5BWV - chains A and B; structure by X-ray diffraction, 1.86 A resolution.

# Chain A (and B)
Name: Branched-chain-amino-acid aminotransferase, mitochondrial
Organism: Homo sapiens
Notes: EC 2.6.1.42; chain B of this document is another copy of the same molecule, construct and numbering; everything in this record applies to it too
UniProt: O15382 (BCAT2_HUMAN); residues 1-365 here correspond to UniProt positions 28-392 (UniProt number = residue number + 27)
Sequence (369 residues; row label = number of the first residue in the row; numbers below 1 keep their minus sign (Gly-3 is residue -3)):
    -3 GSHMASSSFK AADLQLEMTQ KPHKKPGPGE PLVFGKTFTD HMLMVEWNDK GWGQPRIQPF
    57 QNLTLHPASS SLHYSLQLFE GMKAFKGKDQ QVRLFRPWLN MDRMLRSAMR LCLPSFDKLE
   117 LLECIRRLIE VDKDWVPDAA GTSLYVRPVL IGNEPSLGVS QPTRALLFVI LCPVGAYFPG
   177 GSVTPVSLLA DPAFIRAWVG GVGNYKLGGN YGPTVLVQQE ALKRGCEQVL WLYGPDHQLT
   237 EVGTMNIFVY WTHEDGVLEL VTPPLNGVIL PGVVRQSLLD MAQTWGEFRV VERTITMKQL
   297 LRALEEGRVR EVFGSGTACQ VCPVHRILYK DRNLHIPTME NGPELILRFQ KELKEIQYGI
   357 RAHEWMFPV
Disordered / not traced: -3 to 2, 23-26, 174-177 (chain B: -3 to 2, 24-26, 174-176)
Covalent attachments: pyridoxal phosphate (PLP) linked to Lys202
Sequence notes: expression tag (-3 to 0)
Residues lining bound ligands:
  - 775 (2-[(4-chlorobenzyl)amino]-7-oxo-5-propyl-4,7-dihydropyrazolo[1,5-a]pyrimidine-3-carbonitrile), molecule 1: Phe30, Phe75, Tyr141, Arg143, Tyr173, Val182, Leu184, Tyr207, Gln224, Val238, Gly239, Thr240, Met241, Gly310, Gly312, Thr313, Ala314, Cys315, Cys318, Val320
  - 775, molecule 2: Tyr70, Leu153, Gly154, Val155
  - pyridoxal phosphate (PLP): Arg99, Arg192, Tyr207, Glu237, Gly239, Thr240, Met241, Asn242, Leu266, Gly268, Val269, Val270, Arg271, Gly312, Thr313
Curated features (UniProtKB/Swiss-Prot):
  - binding site (substrate): Tyr141
  - modified residue: Lys202 (N6-(pyridoxal phosphate)lysine), Lys294 (N6-acetyllysine)

# Interface between chain A and chain B
Residue-residue contacts (117; chain A residue first):
  Phe30(A) - Leu153(B)
  Gly31(A) - Ser152(B)
  Gly31(A) - Leu153(B)  hydrogen bond (backbone-backbone)
  Lys32(A) - Ser152(B)
  Phe34(A) - His62(B)
  Phe34(A) - Ala64(B)  hydrophobic
  Phe34(A) - Pro151(B)
  Phe56(A) - His62(B)
  Phe56(A) - Pro63(B)  hydrophobic
  Gln57(A) - Pro63(B)
  Asn58(A) - Thr60(B)
  Asn58(A) - Leu61(B)
  Asn58(A) - His62(B)
  Leu59(A) - Leu59(B)
  Leu59(A) - Thr60(B)
  Leu59(A) - Leu61(B)  hydrogen bond (backbone-backbone)
  Leu59(A) - Leu68(B)  hydrophobic
  Thr60(A) - Asn58(B)
  Thr60(A) - Leu59(B)
  Leu61(A) - Asn58(B)
  Leu61(A) - Leu59(B)  hydrogen bond (backbone-backbone)
  Leu61(A) - Leu61(B)  hydrophobic
  His62(A) - Phe34(B)
  His62(A) - Phe56(B)
  His62(A) - Asn58(B)
  Pro63(A) - Met38(B)  hydrophobic
  Pro63(A) - Phe56(B)  hydrophobic
  Pro63(A) - Gln57(B)
  Pro63(A) - Phe164(B)
  Pro63(A) - Ile166(B)  hydrophobic
  Ala64(A) - Phe34(B)  hydrophobic
  Ser67(A) - Leu68(B)
  Ser67(A) - Gln73(B)  hydrogen bond (backbone-side chain)
  Leu68(A) - Leu59(B)  hydrophobic
  Leu68(A) - Ser67(B)
  Leu68(A) - Leu68(B)  hydrophobic
  Leu68(A) - Gln73(B)  hydrogen bond (backbone-side chain)
  His69(A) - Gln73(B)
  His69(A) - Phe75(B)
  His69(A) - Arg143(B)  hydrogen bond
  His69(A) - Val145(B)
  His69(A) - Gly204(B)
  Tyr70(A) - Gln73(B)
  Tyr70(A) - Phe75(B)  hydrophobic
  Tyr70(A) - Arg143(B)  hydrogen bond
  Tyr70(A) - Gly204(B)
  Tyr70(A) - Tyr207(B)  hydrophobic
  Tyr70(A) - Gly208(B)  hydrogen bond (backbone-backbone)
  Ser71(A) - Ser71(B)  hydrogen bond
  Ser71(A) - Gln73(B)  hydrogen bond (backbone-side chain)
  Ser71(A) - Gly204(B)
  Ser71(A) - Gly205(B)
  Leu72(A) - Gly208(B)
  Gln73(A) - Ser67(B)  hydrogen bond (side chain-backbone)
  Gln73(A) - Leu68(B)  hydrogen bond (side chain-backbone)
  Gln73(A) - His69(B)
  Gln73(A) - Tyr70(B)
  Gln73(A) - Ser71(B)  hydrogen bond (side chain-backbone)
  Gln73(A) - Gln73(B)
  Phe75(A) - His69(B)
  Phe75(A) - Tyr70(B)  hydrophobic
  Arg106(A) - Pro209(B)  hydrogen bond (side chain-backbone)
  Arg106(A) - Leu212(B)
  Leu107(A) - Gly208(B)
  Leu107(A) - Pro209(B)
  Cys108(A) - Val211(B)  hydrophobic
  Cys108(A) - Leu212(B)  hydrophobic
  Cys108(A) - Gln215(B)
  Tyr141(A) - Leu153(B)  hydrophobic
  Arg143(A) - His69(B)  hydrogen bond
  Arg143(A) - Tyr70(B)  hydrogen bond
  Arg143(A) - Leu153(B)
  Val145(A) - His69(B)
  Pro151(A) - Phe34(B)
  Ser152(A) - Gly31(B)
  Ser152(A) - Lys32(B)
  Leu153(A) - Phe30(B)
  Leu153(A) - Gly31(B)  hydrogen bond (backbone-backbone)
  Leu153(A) - Tyr141(B)  hydrophobic
  Leu153(A) - Arg143(B)
  Leu153(A) - Cys168(B)  hydrophobic
  Val155(A) - Thr210(B)
  Ser156(A) - Val211(B)
  Gln157(A) - Val211(B)
  Gln157(A) - Gln215(B)  hydrogen bond
  Phe164(A) - Pro63(B)
  Ile166(A) - Pro63(B)  hydrophobic
  Cys168(A) - Leu153(B)  hydrophobic
  Ile191(A) - Val195(B)
  Trp194(A) - Ile191(B)  hydrogen bond (side chain-backbone)
  Trp194(A) - Arg192(B)
  Trp194(A) - Trp194(B)  hydrophobic
  Val195(A) - Ile191(B)
  Val195(A) - Trp194(B)
  Gly196(A) - Ala189(B)
  Gly196(A) - Ile191(B)
  Val198(A) - Pro209(B)  hydrophobic
  Gly204(A) - His69(B)
  Gly204(A) - Tyr70(B)
  Gly204(A) - Ser71(B)
  Gly205(A) - Ser71(B)
  Tyr207(A) - Tyr70(B)  hydrophobic
  Gly208(A) - Tyr70(B)  hydrogen bond (backbone-backbone)
  Gly208(A) - Leu72(B)
  Gly208(A) - Leu107(B)
  Pro209(A) - Arg106(B)  hydrogen bond (backbone-side chain)
  Pro209(A) - Leu107(B)
  Pro209(A) - Val198(B)  hydrophobic
  Thr210(A) - Val155(B)
  Val211(A) - Cys108(B)  hydrophobic
  Val211(A) - Ser156(B)
  Val211(A) - Gln157(B)
  Leu212(A) - Arg106(B)
  Leu212(A) - Cys108(B)  hydrophobic
  Gln215(A) - Cys108(B)
  Gln215(A) - Gln157(B)  hydrogen bond
  Tyr229(A) - Trp194(B)
Interface residues without a listed pair, chain A (57 interface residues in all): Met38, Met105, Ile147, Glu150, Val213, Thr240
Interface residues without a listed pair, chain B (60 interface residues in all): Met105, Ile147, Gly154, Phe190, Ala193, Gly196, Val213, Thr240

# Overview
57 residues of chain A face 60 of chain B across their interface, with 22 hydrogen bonds. Polar pairs include
Ser67(A)-Gln73(B), Leu68(A)-Gln73(B) and His69(A)-Arg143(B). Ligands of chain A: compound 775. Pyridoxal
phosphate is covalently linked to Lys202(A). UniProt lists substrate-binding residue Tyr141(A) on chain A.
Both chains are Branched-chain-amino-acid aminotransferase, mitochondrial (Homo sapiens). Entry 5BWV (X-ray
crystal structure at 1.86A resolution of human mitochondrial branched chain aminotransferase (bcatm) complexed
with a ...) was determined by X-ray diffraction together with 5BWR, 5BWT, 5BWU, 5BWW and 5BWX from the same
study.
